PDB entry 6OM3 | X-ray diffraction, 3.30 A resolution | chains E and I of the 12 polymer chains in the assembly

Chain E:
Name: Histone H3.2
Source organism: Xenopus laevis
Reference sequence: P84233 (H32_XENLA); residues 1-135 here correspond to UniProt positions 2-136 (UniProt number = residue number + 1)
Chain sequence (135 residues; numbered 1 to 135; the number before each row is that of its first residue):
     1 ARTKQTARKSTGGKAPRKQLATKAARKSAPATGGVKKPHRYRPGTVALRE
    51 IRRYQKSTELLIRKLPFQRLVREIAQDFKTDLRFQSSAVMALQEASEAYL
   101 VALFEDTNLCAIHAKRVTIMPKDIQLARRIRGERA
Disordered / not traced: 1-39, 135
Sequence notes: engineered mutation Ala-102 (Gly103 in P84233)
UniProt features mapped onto this chain:
  - modified residue: Arg-2 (Asymmetric dimethylarginine), Thr-3 (Phosphothreonine), Lys-4 (Allysine), Gln-5 (5-glutamyl dopamine), Thr-6 (Phosphothreonine), Arg-8 (Citrulline), Lys-9 (N6,N6,N6-trimethyllysine), Ser-10 (ADP-ribosylserine), Thr-11 (Phosphothreonine), Lys-14 (N6-(2-hydroxyisobutyryl)lysine), Arg-17 (Asymmetric dimethylarginine), Lys-18 (N6-(2-hydroxyisobutyryl)lysine), Lys-23 (N6-(2-hydroxyisobutyryl)lysine), Arg-26 (Citrulline), Lys-27 (N6,N6,N6-trimethyllysine), Ser-28 (ADP-ribosylserine), Lys-36 (N6,N6,N6-trimethyllysine), Lys-37 (N6-methyllysine), Tyr-41 (Phosphotyrosine), Lys-56 (N6,N6,N6-trimethyllysine) and 8 more in UniProt
  - lipidation: Cys-110 (S-palmitoyl cysteine)

Chain I:
Molecule: 146-nt DNA strand
Sequence (146 nucleotides; numbered 2 to 147; the number before each row is that of its first residue):
     2 TCGAGAATCCCGGTGCCGAGGCCGCTCAATTGGTCGTAGACAGCTCTAGC
    52 ACCGCTTAAACGCACGTACGGATTCTCCCCCGCGTTTTAACCGCCAAGGG
   102 GATTACTCCCTAGTCTCCAGGCACGTGTCAGATATATACATCCGAT

Interface between chain E and chain I:
Residue-residue contacts - 24 pairs, chain E then chain I:
  Arg-40(E) with DC144(I), sugar contact
  Tyr-41(E) with DC143(I), phosphate contact; DC144(I), phosphate contact
  Arg-42(E) with DA69(I), salt bridge to the phosphate; DC144(I), hydrogen bond to the phosphate; DG145(I), salt bridge to the phosphate
  Pro-43(E) with DA69(I), sugar contact
  Thr-45(E) with DC144(I), hydrogen bond to the phosphate
  Arg-63(E) with DA60(I), sugar contact; DA61(I), phosphate contact
  Arg-72(E) with DC51(I), salt bridge to the phosphate
  Arg-83(E) with DG50(I), phosphate contact; DC51(I), phosphate contact
  Phe-84(E) with DG50(I), sugar contact; DC51(I), hydrogen bond to the phosphate
  Gln-85(E) with DG50(I), phosphate contact
  Ser-86(E) with DG50(I), hydrogen bond to the phosphate
  Arg-116(E) with DG71(I), phosphate contact; DG72(I), phosphate contact
  Val-117(E) with DC70(I), phosphate contact; DG71(I), hydrogen bond to the phosphate
  Thr-118(E) with DC70(I), phosphate contact; DG71(I), hydrogen bond to the phosphate
  Met-120(E) with DG72(I), phosphate contact
Interface residues without a listed pair, chain E (17 interface residues in all): Gln-68, Leu-82

Summary:
The interface between chain E and chain I involves 17 residues on one side and 11 on the other, with 6
hydrogen bonds and 3 salt bridges. Polar pairs include Arg-42(E)/DC144(I), Thr-45(E)/DC144(I) and
Phe-84(E)/DC51(I).
Here chain E is Histone H3.2 (Xenopus laevis) and chain I is a 146-nt DNA strand. Entry 6OM3 (Crystal
structure of the Orc1 BAH domain in complex with a nucleosome core particle) was determined by X-ray
diffraction.
